PDB entry 4B5H | X-ray diffraction, 3.05 A resolution | chains A and V of the 3 polymer chains in the assembly

# Chain A
Molecule: Putative exodeoxyribonuclease
From: Neisseria meningitidis
Notes: EC 3.1.11.2
UniProtKB: C9X331 (C9X331_NEIM8); residue numbers follow UniProt; this construct covers 1-259
Sequence (259 residues; numbered 1 to 259; the number before each row is that of its first residue):
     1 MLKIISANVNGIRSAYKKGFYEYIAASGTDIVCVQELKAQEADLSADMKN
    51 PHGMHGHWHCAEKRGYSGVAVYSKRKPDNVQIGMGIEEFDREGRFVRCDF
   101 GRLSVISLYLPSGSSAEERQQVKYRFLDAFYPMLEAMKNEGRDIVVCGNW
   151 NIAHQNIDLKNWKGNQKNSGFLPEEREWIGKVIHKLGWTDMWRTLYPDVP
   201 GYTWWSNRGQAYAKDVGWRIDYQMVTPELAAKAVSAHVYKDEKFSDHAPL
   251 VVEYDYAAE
Construct notes: engineered mutation Thr29 (Ala in C9X331), Asn149 (Asp in C9X331); conflict Gly101 (Asp in C9X331)
Bound ions: Mn2+: Asn10, Glu36

# Chain V
Molecule: 11-nt DNA strand
Sequence (11 nucleotides; numbered 42 to 52; the number before each row is that of its first residue):
    42 CGATGGGTAGC

# Chain A / chain V interface
Residue-residue contacts (18; chain A residue first):
  Asn10(A) with DA50(V), sugar contact
  Gly11(A) with DA50(V), phosphate contact; DG51(V), phosphate contact
  Arg13(A) with DG51(V), salt bridge to the phosphate; DC52(V), salt bridge to the phosphate
  Ser14(A) with DA50(V), hydrogen bond to the phosphate; DG51(V), hydrogen bond to the phosphate
  Lys18(A) with DA50(V), salt bridge to the phosphate
  Lys38(A) with DA50(V), hydrogen bond to the sugar; DG51(V), sugar contact
  Asp43(A) with DC52(V), phosphate contact
  Arg64(A) with DC52(V), sugar contact
  Gly65(A) with DG51(V), phosphate contact; DC52(V), sugar contact
  Asn207(A) with DG47(V), hydrogen bond to the base; DG48(V), hydrogen bond to the sugar
  Arg208(A) with DG46(V), base contact; DG47(V), base contact
Other interface residues (no listed pair), chain A (12 interface residues in all): Ile12
Other interface residues (no listed pair), chain V (7 interface residues in all): DT49

# In short
12 residues of chain A face 7 of chain V across their interface; the contacts include 5 hydrogen bonds and 3
salt bridges. Among the polar pairs are Asn207(A)-DG47(V), Lys38(A)-DA50(V) and Asn207(A)-DG48(V). Asn10(A)
and Glu36(A) coordinate Mn2+.
Here chain A is Putative exodeoxyribonuclease (Neisseria meningitidis) and chain V is an 11-nt DNA strand.
Entry 4B5H (Substate bound inactive mutant of Neisseria AP endonuclease in presence of metal ions) was
determined by X-ray diffraction (same publication as 4B5F, 4B5G, 4B5I, 4B5J and 4B5M).
